Entry 4R3S (X-ray diffraction, 1.70 A resolution); this record covers chains A and B of the 3 polymer chains in the assembly.

Chain A:
Name: Fv fragment(mab6d8) heavy chain
Organism: Mus musculus
Chain sequence (114 residues; numbered 1 to 114; the number before each row is that of its first residue):
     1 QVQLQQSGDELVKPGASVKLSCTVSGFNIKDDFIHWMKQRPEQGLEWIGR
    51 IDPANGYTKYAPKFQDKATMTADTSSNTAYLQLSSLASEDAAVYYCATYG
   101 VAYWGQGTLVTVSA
Disulfides: Cys-22/Cys-96

Chain B:
Name: Fv fragment(mab6d8) light chain
Organism: Mus musculus
Chain sequence (111 residues; each row starts with the number of its first residue):
     1 DIVLTQSPASLAVSLGQRATISCKASQSVDHDGDSYMNWFQQKPGQSPKL
    51 LIYAASNLESGIPARFSGSGSGTDFTLNIHPVEEEDAATYYCQQTNEDPY
   101 TFGGGTKLEIK
Disulfides: Cys-23/Cys-92

How chain A and chain B interact:
Contacting residue pairs (29; chain A residue first):
  His-35(A) with Tyr-100(B)
  Met-37(A) with Phe-102(B), hydrophobic
  Gln-39(A) with Gln-42(B), hydrogen bond; Tyr-91(B), hydrogen bond
  Gln-43(A) with Tyr-91(B)
  Gly-44(A) with Tyr-91(B)
  Leu-45(A) with Pro-48(B), hydrophobic; Tyr-91(B), hydrophobic; Phe-102(B)
  Trp-47(A) with Pro-99(B), hydrophobic; Tyr-100(B); Phe-102(B)
  Arg-50(A) with Asp-98(B), salt bridge; Tyr-100(B)
  Lys-59(A) with Asp-98(B), salt bridge
  Ala-61(A) with Pro-99(B), hydrophobic
  Tyr-95(A) with Gln-42(B), hydrogen bond; Gln-46(B), hydrogen bond (side chain-backbone); Ser-47(B); Pro-48(B)
  Val-101(A) with Asn-38(B); Phe-40(B); Gln-93(B)
  Ala-102(A) with Leu-50(B), hydrophobic; Glu-59(B)
  Trp-104(A) with Phe-40(B); Pro-48(B), hydrophobic
  Gly-105(A) with Ser-47(B), hydrogen bond (backbone-side chain)
  Gln-106(A) with Ser-47(B)
Other interface residues (no listed pair), chain A (20 interface residues in all): Glu-46, Pro-62, Tyr-103, Gly-107

In short:
The interface between chain A and chain B involves 20 residues on one side and 14 on the other, with 5
hydrogen bonds and 2 salt bridges. Polar pairs include Arg-50(A)/Asp-98(B), Lys-59(A)/Asp-98(B) and
Gln-39(A)/Gln-42(B).
Chain A is Fv fragment(mab6d8) heavy chain and chain B is Fv fragment(mab6d8) light chain, both from Mus
musculus; the structure, Crystal Structure of anti-MSP2 Fv fragment (mAb6D8)in complex with MSP2 11-23, was
determined by X-ray diffraction, deposited together with 4QXT, 4QY8 and 4QYO.
